Entry 8TID (electron microscopy, 3.60 A resolution); this record covers chains P and T of the 30 polymer chains in the assembly.

== Chain P ==
Molecule: DUF4201 domain-containing protein
From: Tetrahymena thermophila
UniProtKB: I7M6D6 (I7M6D6_TETTS); residues 1-794 here = UniProt positions 1-794
Chain sequence (794 residues; row label = number of the first residue in the row):
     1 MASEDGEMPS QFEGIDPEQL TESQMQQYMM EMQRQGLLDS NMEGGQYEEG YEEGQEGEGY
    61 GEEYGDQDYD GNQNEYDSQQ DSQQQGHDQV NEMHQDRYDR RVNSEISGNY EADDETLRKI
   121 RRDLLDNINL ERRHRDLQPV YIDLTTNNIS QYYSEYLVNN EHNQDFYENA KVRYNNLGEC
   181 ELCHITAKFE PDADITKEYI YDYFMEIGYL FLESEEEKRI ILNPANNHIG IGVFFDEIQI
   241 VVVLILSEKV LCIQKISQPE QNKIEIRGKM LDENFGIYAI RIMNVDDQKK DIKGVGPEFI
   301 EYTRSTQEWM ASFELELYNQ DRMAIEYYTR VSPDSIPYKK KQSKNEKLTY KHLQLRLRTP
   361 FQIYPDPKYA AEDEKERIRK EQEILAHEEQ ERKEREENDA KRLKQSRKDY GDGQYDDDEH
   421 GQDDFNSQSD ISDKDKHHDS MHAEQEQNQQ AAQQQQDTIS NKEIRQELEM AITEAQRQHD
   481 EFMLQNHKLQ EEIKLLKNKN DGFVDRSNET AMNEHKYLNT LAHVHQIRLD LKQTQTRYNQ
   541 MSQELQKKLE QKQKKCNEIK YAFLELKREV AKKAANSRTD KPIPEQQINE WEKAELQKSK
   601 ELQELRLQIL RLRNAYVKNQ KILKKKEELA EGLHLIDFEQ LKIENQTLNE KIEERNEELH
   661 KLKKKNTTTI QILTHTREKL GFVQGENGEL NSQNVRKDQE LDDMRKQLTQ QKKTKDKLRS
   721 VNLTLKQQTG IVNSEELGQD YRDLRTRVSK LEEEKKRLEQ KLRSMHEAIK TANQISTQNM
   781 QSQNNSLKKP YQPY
Unresolved in the structure: 1-103, 409-441, 730-739, 778-794

== Chain T ==
Molecule: Flagellar associated protein
From: Tetrahymena thermophila
UniProtKB: Q22KK0 (Q22KK0_TETTS); residue numbers follow UniProt; this construct covers 1-361
Chain sequence (361 residues; each row starts with the number of its first residue):
     1 MNQDKHPEIT DEEQELITVE ELSQKLELLY KDMEQIRREN LLFEAYLARN RKEIAKEDEV
    61 SEDKKGKGKK KDKNVDKKSL LLTNEEKFEI AQQEQDALKK QIDDGRIKSD QILETLRAIL
   121 EETDMAITEI RKDAFDFQRE ILVGGENSRT GKIEAEKIIK FFEEKERQKD ALIAKYSSKR
   181 TNLERQILKT NNQIQKKEEM GDDLKFIDFY QLQIENKKYV KEIDDKNKKL LALKISTNRI
   241 SQTLKDEKQN LKQELDKGKE YASQMSERKK KISKIDAQIK SVKKVTSKLE KDRKIYDKQK
   301 EIFVQDNQDD VPQIMKYVQY KSKEQQLLYA IQNLERKIEI AELAYKKANR ILQSSQQFQQ
   361 K
Unresolved in the structure: 202-211, 306-315, 356-361

== How chain P and chain T interact ==
Pairs across the interface (324):
  Ser460(P) with Glu15(T), hydrogen bond
  Asn461(P) with Glu12(T); Glu15(T); Leu16(T); Val19(T)
  Ile464(P) with Val19(T), hydrophobic
  Arg465(P) with Glu15(T), salt bridge; Thr18(T); Val19(T); Leu22(T)
  Leu468(P) with Val19(T); Leu22(T), hydrophobic; Ser23(T)
  Ala471(P) with Leu26(T); Tyr30(T)
  Ile472(P) with Leu22(T), hydrophobic; Leu26(T); Leu29(T), hydrophobic
  Ala475(P) with Leu29(T), hydrophobic; Tyr30(T), hydrophobic
  Gln476(P) with Leu29(T)
  Gln478(P) with Met33(T)
  His479(P) with Ile36(T)
  Phe482(P) with Met33(T); Ile36(T), hydrophobic; Arg37(T); Asn40(T), hydrogen bond (backbone-side chain)
  Met483(P) with Ile36(T), hydrophobic
  Gln485(P) with Asn40(T), hydrogen bond; Glu44(T), hydrogen bond
  Asn486(P) with Glu39(T), hydrogen bond; Asn40(T), hydrogen bond (backbone-side chain); Phe43(T)
  His487(P) with Leu81(T)
  Lys488(P) with Glu44(T), salt bridge
  Leu489(P) with Asn40(T); Phe43(T), hydrophobic; Glu44(T); Leu47(T)
  Gln490(P) with Phe43(T); Leu80(T); Leu81(T); Leu82(T), hydrogen bond (side chain-backbone)
  Glu491(P) with Leu80(T), hydrogen bond (backbone-backbone)
  Glu492(P) with Leu47(T); Arg51(T), salt bridge
  Ile493(P) with Phe43(T), hydrophobic; Tyr46(T), hydrophobic; Leu47(T); Ile90(T), hydrophobic
  Lys494(P) with Ser79(T); Leu80(T); Leu81(T); Leu82(T); Glu86(T), salt bridge
  Leu496(P) with Asn50(T); Ile54(T), hydrophobic
  Lys497(P) with Tyr46(T); Glu86(T); Glu89(T), salt bridge; Ile90(T); Gln93(T)
  Asn500(P) with Glu53(T), hydrogen bond; Glu57(T), hydrogen bond
  Asp505(P) with Glu85(T)
  Arg506(P) with Glu85(T)
  Ser507(P) with Glu85(T)
  Met512(P) with Asn84(T); Phe88(T), hydrophobic
  Glu514(P) with Asn84(T)
  Tyr517(P) with Glu39(T), hydrogen bond; Phe43(T); Lys87(T); Phe88(T), hydrophobic; Ala91(T), hydrophobic
  Leu518(P) with Gln35(T)
  Thr520(P) with Phe88(T); Ala91(T); Gln92(T), hydrogen bond; Gln95(T), hydrogen bond
  Leu521(P) with Leu42(T), hydrophobic
  His523(P) with Gln95(T), hydrogen bond; Lys99(T)
  Val524(P) with Leu42(T), hydrophobic; Ala91(T); Gln95(T); Leu98(T), hydrophobic
  His525(P) with Arg38(T)
  Ile527(P) with Leu98(T), hydrophobic; Ile102(T), hydrophobic
  Arg528(P) with Leu41(T), hydrogen bond (side chain-backbone); Leu42(T), hydrogen bond (side chain-backbone); Ala45(T); Arg49(T); Glu94(T), salt bridge; Leu98(T)
  Leu531(P) with Gln101(T); Ile102(T), hydrophobic
  Thr534(P) with Arg106(T), hydrogen bond
  Gln535(P) with Gly105(T); Arg106(T)
  Tyr538(P) with Arg106(T); Ser109(T); Asp110(T), hydrogen bond; Leu113(T), hydrophobic
  Met541(P) with Leu113(T)
  Ser542(P) with Ile112(T); Leu113(T); Leu116(T)
  Leu545(P) with Leu113(T); Leu116(T), hydrophobic; Arg117(T); Leu120(T), hydrophobic
  Gln546(P) with Leu116(T)
  Lys548(P) with Leu120(T)
  Leu549(P) with Ile119(T), hydrophobic; Leu120(T); Thr123(T)
  Lys552(P) with Thr123(T); Asp124(T); Ile127(T)
  Gln553(P) with Thr123(T)
  Lys555(P) with Arg131(T)
  Cys556(P) with Ile127(T), hydrophobic; Ile130(T), hydrophobic
  Glu558(P) with Arg131(T), salt bridge
  Ile559(P) with Arg131(T)
  Lys560(P) with Ile130(T)
  Phe563(P) with Ile130(T); Asp133(T); Ala134(T), hydrophobic; Phe137(T), hydrophobic
  Leu566(P) with Gln138(T); Leu142(T), hydrophobic
  Lys567(P) with Phe137(T)
  Arg568(P) with Phe162(T)
  Val570(P) with Phe137(T), hydrophobic; Ile141(T), hydrophobic; Leu142(T), hydrophobic; Ile153(T), hydrophobic; Ile158(T)
  Ala571(P) with Ile158(T), hydrophobic
  Lys573(P) with Lys152(T); Ile153(T), hydrogen bond (backbone-backbone)
  Ala574(P) with Ile153(T); Glu154(T); Ala155(T); Ile158(T), hydrophobic
  Ala575(P) with Asn147(T); Lys152(T); Ile153(T), hydrogen bond (backbone-backbone); Glu154(T); Ala155(T), hydrogen bond (backbone-backbone)
  Asn576(P) with Asn147(T), hydrogen bond (backbone-side chain); Ala155(T); Glu156(T)
  Ser577(P) with Asn147(T); Arg149(T), hydrogen bond (backbone-side chain); Glu154(T)
  Arg578(P) with Arg149(T)
  Asp580(P) with Thr150(T), hydrogen bond; Lys152(T)
  Pro582(P) with Ala155(T)
  Ile583(P) with Ala155(T), hydrophobic; Ile158(T), hydrophobic
  Gln587(P) with Ile159(T)
  Trp591(P) with Ala155(T); Ile158(T), hydrophobic; Ile159(T), hydrophobic; Phe162(T), hydrophobic; Glu163(T), hydrogen bond
  Ala594(P) with Glu166(T)
  Glu595(P) with Phe162(T)
  Lys598(P) with Asp133(T), salt bridge; Glu166(T); Lys169(T); Asp170(T)
  Ser599(P) with Lys169(T), hydrogen bond
  Glu601(P) with Ile173(T)
  Leu602(P) with Glu129(T); Lys169(T); Ile173(T), hydrophobic; Tyr176(T), hydrophobic
  Gln603(P) with Glu122(T); Ala126(T); Glu129(T), hydrogen bond
  Leu605(P) with Ile173(T), hydrophobic; Tyr176(T), hydrophobic; Arg180(T)
  Arg606(P) with Glu122(T); Met125(T), hydrogen bond (side chain-backbone); Glu129(T), salt bridge; Tyr176(T), hydrogen bond
  Leu607(P) with Glu122(T)
  Gln608(P) with Arg180(T)
  Ile609(P) with Tyr176(T), hydrophobic; Lys179(T)
  Leu610(P) with Glu121(T)
  Arg611(P) with Thr115(T); Ala118(T)
  Leu612(P) with Leu183(T), hydrophobic; Ile187(T), hydrophobic
  Arg613(P) with Lys179(T)
  Tyr616(P) with Leu183(T), hydrogen bond (side chain-backbone); Glu184(T); Gln186(T); Ile187(T), hydrogen bond (side chain-backbone)
  Asn619(P) with Ile187(T); Thr190(T)
  Leu623(P) with Gln193(T); Lys197(T), hydrogen bond (backbone-side chain)
  Lys626(P) with Ile194(T), hydrogen bond (side chain-backbone); Lys197(T); Glu198(T)
  Lys642(P) with Leu212(T)
  Asn645(P) with Leu212(T); Asn216(T), hydrogen bond; Tyr219(T), hydrogen bond (backbone-side chain)
  Leu648(P) with Asn216(T); Tyr219(T), hydrophobic
  Asn649(P) with Tyr219(T), hydrogen bond
  Ile652(P) with Tyr219(T)
  Arg655(P) with Glu222(T), hydrogen bond (side chain-backbone); Ile223(T); Lys226(T)
  Leu659(P) with Lys226(T); Lys229(T)
  Leu662(P) with Lys229(T); Leu230(T), hydrophobic
  Lys663(P) with Lys229(T)
  Asn666(P) with Leu233(T); Lys234(T)
  Thr669(P) with Lys234(T); Thr237(T)
  Ile670(P) with Thr237(T)
  Leu673(P) with Ile240(T), hydrophobic; Thr243(T)
  Arg677(P) with Ile240(T), hydrogen bond (side chain-backbone); Thr243(T), hydrogen bond; Leu244(T); Glu247(T)
  Lys679(P) with Leu251(T); Leu255(T)
  Leu680(P) with Glu247(T); Leu251(T), hydrophobic
  Val683(P) with Glu254(T); Leu255(T), hydrophobic
  Gln684(P) with Glu254(T)
  Asn687(P) with Glu254(T), hydrogen bond (side chain-backbone)
  Leu690(P) with Tyr261(T), hydrophobic
  Gln693(P) with Tyr261(T), hydrogen bond
  Asn694(P) with Tyr261(T); Gln264(T)
  Arg696(P) with Arg268(T)
  Lys697(P) with Tyr261(T); Gln264(T), hydrogen bond; Arg268(T)
  Leu701(P) with Lys271(T)
  Met704(P) with Ile275(T), hydrophobic; Ile279(T), hydrophobic
  Gln707(P) with Ile279(T)
  Leu708(P) with Gln278(T); Ile279(T), hydrophobic; Val282(T), hydrophobic
  Gln711(P) with Val282(T), hydrogen bond (side chain-backbone); Val285(T); Thr286(T), hydrogen bond
  Lys712(P) with Val282(T)
  Lys715(P) with Val285(T); Thr286(T), hydrogen bond (side chain-backbone); Leu289(T); Glu290(T); Arg293(T)
  Leu718(P) with Leu289(T), hydrophobic; Arg293(T)
  Arg719(P) with Leu289(T)
  Asn722(P) with Asp292(T); Arg293(T); Tyr296(T)
  Thr724(P) with Lys300(T), hydrogen bond (backbone-side chain)
  Leu725(P) with Arg293(T); Asp297(T); Lys300(T), hydrogen bond (backbone-side chain)
  Lys726(P) with Tyr296(T); Gln299(T)
  Gln728(P) with Lys300(T); Phe303(T)
  Thr729(P) with Phe303(T)
  Asp740(P) with Tyr317(T), hydrogen bond (backbone-side chain)
  Tyr741(P) with Val304(T); Tyr317(T), hydrogen bond (backbone-side chain); Tyr320(T)
  Arg742(P) with Tyr320(T)
  Leu744(P) with Tyr317(T); Tyr320(T); Lys321(T)
  Arg745(P) with Tyr320(T)
  Arg747(P) with Tyr320(T), hydrogen bond (side chain-backbone); Glu324(T), salt bridge; Leu327(T)
  Val748(P) with Tyr320(T), hydrophobic
  Leu751(P) with Leu327(T)
  Glu752(P) with Leu327(T)
  Lys755(P) with Leu327(T); Ile331(T)
  Leu758(P) with Leu334(T), hydrophobic; Lys337(T)
  Leu762(P) with Lys337(T)
  Met765(P) with Ala341(T), hydrophobic; Tyr345(T), hydrogen bond (backbone-side chain)
  Ala768(P) with Tyr345(T), hydrogen bond (backbone-side chain)
  Ile769(P) with Ala344(T), hydrophobic; Tyr345(T), hydrogen bond (backbone-side chain)
  Ala772(P) with Ala348(T), hydrophobic; Arg350(T), hydrogen bond (backbone-side chain); Ile351(T)
  Asn773(P) with Ile351(T)
  Gln774(P) with Ile351(T)
  Ile775(P) with Ile351(T); Leu352(T), hydrophobic; Ser355(T), hydrogen bond (backbone-side chain)
  Ser776(P) with Ile351(T); Ser354(T); Ser355(T)
Other interface residues (no listed pair), chain P (175 interface residues in all): Glu469, Glu481, Asp501, Glu509, Thr510, Asp530, Lys581, Glu592, Glu604, Gln620, Ile622, Glu631, Phe638, Lys651, Glu658, Lys665, Thr676, Glu700, Glu759, Ser764, His766, Glu767
Other interface residues (no listed pair), chain T (176 interface residues in all): Lys25, Asp32, Lys108, Glu146, Asn182, Lys189, Gly201, Val220, Asp225, Lys248, Gly258, Met265, Ile272, Lys283, Ile338

== In short ==
175 residues of chain P and 176 residues of chain T are in contact; the contacts include 55 hydrogen bonds and
10 salt bridges. Among the polar pairs are Arg465(P)-Glu15(T), Lys488(P)-Glu44(T) and Glu492(P)-Arg51(T).
Chain P is DUF4201 domain-containing protein and chain T is Flagellar associated protein, both from
Tetrahymena thermophila; the structure, Combined linker domain of N-DRC and associated proteins Tetrahymena,
was determined by electron microscopy, deposited together with 8TEK and 8TH8.
